PDB entry 5KUI | X-ray diffraction, 2.70 A resolution | chain A

Chain A:
Protein: Calcium uniporter protein, mitochondrial
From: Homo sapiens
Reference sequence: Q8NE86 (MCU_HUMAN); residues 72-189 here = UniProt positions 72-189
Sequence (124 residues; row label = number of the first residue in the row):
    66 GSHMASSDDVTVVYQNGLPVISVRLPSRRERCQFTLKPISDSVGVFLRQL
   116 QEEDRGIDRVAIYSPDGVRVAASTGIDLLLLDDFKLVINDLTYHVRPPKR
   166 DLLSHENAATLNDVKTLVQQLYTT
Not modelled in the structure: 66-72, 168-189
Sequence notes: expression tag (66-71)
Swiss-Prot annotation at these positions:
  - modified residue: Ser92 (Phosphoserine), Cys97 (S-glutathionyl cysteine)
  - mutagenesis: Ser92 (S92A: Decreased MCU current; when associated with A-57; S92A: Impairs calcium uptake, but has no effect on oligomerization and interaction with MICU1 and MICU2), Cys97 (C97A: Abolished glutathionylation in response to reactive oxygen species), Asp123 (D123R: No effect on calcium uptake in presence of high concentrations of calcium. Abolished dimerization of MCU), Lys180 (K180A: No effect on calcium uptake, oligomerization and interaction with MICU1 and MICU2)
Reported in the primary citation:
  - post-translational modification sites: Ser92 (citing earlier work)
  - mutagenesis - D131R, D147R: decreased stability

Summary:
UniProt lists 4 mutagenesis sites. From the paper: D131R and D147R reduce stability; a modification site at
Ser92.
Chain A is Calcium uniporter protein, mitochondrial (Homo sapiens); the structure, Human mitochondrial calcium
uniporter (residues 72-189) crystal structure with calcium, was determined by X-ray diffraction (same
publication as 5KUE, 5KUG and 5KUJ).
